Entry 6W7N (electron microscopy, 3.40 A resolution); this record covers chains A and I of the 15 polymer chains in the assembly.

[Chain A]
Molecule: 16S rRNA
From: Escherichia coli (strain K12)
Sequence (1542 nucleotides; each row starts with the number of its first residue):
     1 AAAUUGAAGA GUUUGAUCAU GGCUCAGAUU GAACGCUGGC GGCAGGCCUA ACACAUGCAA
    61 GUCGAACGGU AACAGGAAGA AGCUUGCUUC UUUGCUGACG AGUGGCGGAC GGGUGAGUAA
   121 UGUCUGGGAA ACUGCCUGAU GGAGGGGGAU AACUACUGGA AACGGUAGCU AAUACCGCAU
   181 AACGUCGCAA GACCAAAGAG GGGGACCUUC GGGCCUCUUG CCAUCGGAUG UGCCCAGAUG
   241 GGAUUAGCUA GUAGGUGGGG UAACGGCUCA CCUAGGCGAC GAUCCCUAGC UGGUCUGAGA
   301 GGAUGACCAG CCACACUGGA ACUGAGACAC GGUCCAGACU CCUACGGGAG GCAGCAGUGG
   361 GGAAUAUUGC ACAAUGGGCG CAAGCCUGAU GCAGCCAUGC CGCGUGUAUG AAGAAGGCCU
   421 UCGGGUUGUA AAGUACUUUC AGCGGGGAGG AAGGGAGUAA AGUUAAUACC UUUGCUCAUU
   481 GACGUUACCC GCAGAAGAAG CACCGGCUAA CUCCGUGCCA GCAGCCGCGG UAAUACGGAG
   541 GGUGCAAGCG UUAAUCGGAA UUACUGGGCG UAAAGCGCAC GCAGGCGGUU UGUUAAGUCA
   601 GAUGUGAAAU CCCCGGGCUC AACCUGGGAA CUGCAUCUGA UACUGGCAAG CUUGAGUCUC
   661 GUAGAGGGGG GUAGAAUUCC AGGUGUAGCG GUGAAAUGCG UAGAGAUCUG GAGGAAUACC
   721 GGUGGCGAAG GCGGCCCCCU GGACGAAGAC UGACGCUCAG GUGCGAAAGC GUGGGGAGCA
   781 AACAGGAUUA GAUACCCUGG UAGUCCACGC CGUAAACGAU GUCGACUUGG AGGUUGUGCC
   841 CUUGAGGCGU GGCUUCCGGA GCUAACGCGU UAAGUCGACC GCCUGGGGAG UACGGCCGCA
   901 AGGUUAAAAC UCAAAUGAAU UGACGGGGGC CCGCACAAGC GGUGGAGCAU GUGGUUUAAU
   961 UCGAUGCAAC GCGAAGAACC UUACCUGGUC UUGACAUCCA CGGAAGUUUU CAGAGAUGAG
  1021 AAUGUGCCUU CGGGAACCGU GAGACAGGUG CUGCAUGGCU GUCGUCAGCU CGUGUUGUGA
  1081 AAUGUUGGGU UAAGUCCCGC AACGAGCGCA ACCCUUAUCC UUUGUUGCCA GCGGUCCGGC
  1141 CGGGAACUCA AAGGAGACUG CCAGUGAUAA ACUGGAGGAA GGUGGGGAUG ACGUCAAGUC
  1201 AUCAUGGCCC UUACGACCAG GGCUACACAC GUGCUACAAU GGCGCAUACA AAGAGAAGCG
  1261 ACCUCGCGAG AGCAAGCGGA CCUCAUAAAG UGCGUCGUAG UCCGGAUUGG AGUCUGCAAC
  1321 UCGACUCCAU GAAGUCGGAA UCGCUAGUAA UCGUGGAUCA GAAUGCCACG GUGAAUACGU
  1381 UCCCGGGCCU UGUACACACC GCCCGUCACA CCAUGGGAGU GGGUUGCAAA AGAAGUAGGU
  1441 AGCUUAACCU UCGGGAGGGC GCUUACCACU UUGUGAUUCA UGACUGGGGU GAAGUCGUAA
  1501 CAAGGUAACC GUAGGGGAAC CUGCGGUUGG AUCACCUCCU UA
Unresolved in the structure: 680-710, 783-799, 1397-1506, 1531-1542

[Chain I]
Name: 30S ribosomal protein S9
From: Escherichia coli (strain K12)
UniProtKB: P0A7X3 (RS9_ECOLI); residues 0-129 here correspond to UniProt positions 1-130 (UniProt number = residue number + 1)
Amino-acid sequence (130 residues; each row starts with the number of its first residue; numbering starts at 0):
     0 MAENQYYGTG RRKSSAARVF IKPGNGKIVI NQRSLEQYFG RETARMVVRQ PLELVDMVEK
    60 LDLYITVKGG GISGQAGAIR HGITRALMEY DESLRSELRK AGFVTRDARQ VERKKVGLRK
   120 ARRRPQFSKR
Unresolved in the structure: 0-2

[Chain A / chain I interface]
Contacting residue pairs - 81 pairs, chain A then chain I:
  G942(A) - Gln125(I)  hydrogen bond to the base
  U943(A) - Gln125(I)  sugar contact
  U1116(A) - Gln109(I)  hydrogen bond to the sugar
  A1117(A) - Arg105(I)  hydrogen bond to the sugar
  A1117(A) - Ala107(I)  sugar contact
  A1117(A) - Gln109(I)  phosphate contact
  U1118(A) - Arg10(I)  salt bridge to the phosphate
  U1118(A) - Arg84(I)  hydrogen bond to the phosphate
  U1118(A) - Arg105(I)  salt bridge to the phosphate
  C1119(A) - Arg10(I)  salt bridge to the phosphate
  C1119(A) - Arg84(I)  salt bridge to the phosphate
  C1128(A) - Arg17(I)  sugar contact
  C1129(A) - Arg17(I)  sugar contact
  A1130(A) - Gln4(I)  hydrogen bond to the sugar
  A1130(A) - Arg17(I)  salt bridge to the phosphate
  A1130(A) - Tyr63(I)  hydrogen bond to the phosphate
  G1131(A) - Gln4(I)  sugar contact
  G1131(A) - Lys21(I)  salt bridge to the phosphate
  C1147(A) - Tyr6(I)  hydrogen bond to the sugar
  C1147(A) - Arg17(I)  hydrogen bond to the base
  U1148(A) - Arg10(I)  phosphate contact
  U1148(A) - Ala15(I)  sugar contact
  C1149(A) - Arg10(I)  salt bridge to the phosphate
  G1177(A) - Arg98(I)  phosphate contact
  G1178(A) - Arg98(I)  hydrogen bond to the base
  A1179(A) - Arg98(I)  salt bridge to the phosphate
  A1179(A) - Thr104(I)  hydrogen bond to the phosphate
  A1180(A) - Arg98(I)  salt bridge to the phosphate
  A1180(A) - Thr104(I)  phosphate contact
  G1186(A) - Lys114(I)  hydrogen bond to the phosphate
  G1187(A) - Lys114(I)  salt bridge to the phosphate
  G1231(A) - Ser127(I)  phosphate contact
  U1232(A) - Gln125(I)  sugar contact
  U1232(A) - Ser127(I)  phosphate contact
  G1233(A) - Arg118(I)  salt bridge to the phosphate
  G1233(A) - Gln125(I)  hydrogen bond to the phosphate
  C1249(A) - Gly69(I)  sugar contact
  C1249(A) - Gln74(I)  hydrogen bond to the sugar
  A1250(A) - Gly68(I)  sugar contact
  A1250(A) - Gly69(I)  sugar contact
  U1291(A) - Arg40(I)  hydrogen bond to the sugar
  G1292(A) - Arg40(I)  salt bridge to the phosphate
  C1342(A) - Gln125(I)  sugar contact
  G1343(A) - Arg122(I)  sugar contact
  G1343(A) - Arg129(I)  salt bridge to the phosphate
  C1344(A) - Arg121(I)  sugar contact
  U1345(A) - Arg121(I)  salt bridge to the phosphate
  A1346(A) - Arg108(I)  sugar contact
  A1346(A) - Arg121(I)  salt bridge to the phosphate
  G1347(A) - Arg11(I)  hydrogen bond to the base
  G1347(A) - Lys12(I)  hydrogen bond to the base
  G1347(A) - Arg108(I)  hydrogen bond to the base
  G1347(A) - Gln109(I)  sugar contact
  U1348(A) - Glu111(I)  hydrogen bond to the phosphate
  U1348(A) - Arg121(I)  phosphate contact
  A1349(A) - Lys119(I)  phosphate contact
  A1349(A) - Arg121(I)  phosphate contact
  A1349(A) - Arg122(I)  phosphate contact
  A1350(A) - Lys119(I)  salt bridge to the phosphate
  A1350(A) - Arg122(I)  salt bridge to the phosphate
  U1351(A) - Lys119(I)  base contact
  C1366(A) - Arg118(I)  phosphate contact
  C1367(A) - Lys113(I)  salt bridge to the phosphate
  C1367(A) - Gly116(I)  hydrogen bond to the phosphate
  C1367(A) - Leu117(I)  phosphate contact
  A1368(A) - Arg112(I)  salt bridge to the phosphate
  A1368(A) - Lys113(I)  phosphate contact
  A1368(A) - Lys114(I)  phosphate contact
  C1369(A) - Arg112(I)  phosphate contact
  C1369(A) - Lys113(I)  hydrogen bond to the phosphate
  G1370(A) - Val110(I)  phosphate contact
  G1371(A) - Lys12(I)  phosphate contact
  G1371(A) - Ser13(I)  hydrogen bond to the phosphate
  G1371(A) - Gly70(I)  phosphate contact
  G1371(A) - Ile71(I)  phosphate contact
  U1372(A) - Lys12(I)  salt bridge to the phosphate
  U1372(A) - Gly70(I)  phosphate contact
  U1372(A) - Ile71(I)  hydrogen bond to the phosphate
  U1372(A) - Ser72(I)  hydrogen bond to the phosphate
  U1372(A) - Gly73(I)  hydrogen bond to the phosphate
  G1373(A) - Ser72(I)  hydrogen bond to the phosphate
Other interface residues (no listed pair), chain A (49 interface residues in all): A1146, A1176, A1248, G1290, U1341
Other interface residues (no listed pair), chain I (50 interface residues in all): Thr8, Ala16, Phe19, Tyr37, Lys67, Lys99, Val103, Val115, Arg123, Pro124, Phe126

[Overview]
49 residues of chain A and 50 residues of chain I are in contact; the contacts include 25 hydrogen bonds and
20 salt bridges. Among the polar pairs are G942(A)-Gln125(I), C1147(A)-Arg17(I) and G1178(A)-Arg98(I).
Here chain A is 16S rRNA and chain I is 30S ribosomal protein S9, both from Escherichia coli (strain K12).
Entry 6W7N (30S-Inactive-low-Mg2+ Class A) was determined by electron microscopy, deposited together with
6W6K, 6W77, 6W7M and 6W7W.
